2VGW - chain A; structure by X-ray diffraction, 1.86 A resolution.

# Chain A
Molecule: Serine hydroxymethyltransferase
Source organism: Bacillus stearothermophilus
Notes: EC 2.1.2.1
UniProtKB: Q7SIB6 (Q7SIB6_BACST); residue numbers follow UniProt; this construct covers 1-405
Sequence (407 residues; each row starts with the number of its first residue):
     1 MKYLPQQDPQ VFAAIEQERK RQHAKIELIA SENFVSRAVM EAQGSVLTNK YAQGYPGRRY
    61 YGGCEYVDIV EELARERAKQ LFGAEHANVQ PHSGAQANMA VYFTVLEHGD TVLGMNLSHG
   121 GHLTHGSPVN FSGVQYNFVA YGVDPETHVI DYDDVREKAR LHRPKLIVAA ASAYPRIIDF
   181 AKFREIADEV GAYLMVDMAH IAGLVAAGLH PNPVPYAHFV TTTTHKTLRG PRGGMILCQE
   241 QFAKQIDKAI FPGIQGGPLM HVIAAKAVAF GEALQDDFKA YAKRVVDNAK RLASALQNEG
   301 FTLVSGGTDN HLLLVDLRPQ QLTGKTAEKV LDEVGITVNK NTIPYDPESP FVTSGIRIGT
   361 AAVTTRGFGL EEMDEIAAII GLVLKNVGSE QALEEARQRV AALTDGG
Unresolved in the structure: 407
Sequence notes: engineered mutation Gln-53 (Glu in Q7SIB6)
Glycans and other covalent adducts: pyridoxal phosphate (PLP) linked to Lys-226
Residues lining bound ligands:
  - glycine (GLY): Ser-31, Tyr-51, Tyr-61, His-122, Ser-172, His-200, Arg-357
  - glycine / pyridoxal phosphate: Ser-31, Tyr-51, Gln-53, Tyr-61, Ser-93, Gly-94, Ala-95, Asn-98, His-122, His-125, Ala-171, Ser-172, Asp-197, Ala-199, His-200, Thr-223, His-225, Gly-256, Gly-257, Arg-357
  - pyridoxal phosphate (PLP): Tyr-51, Gln-53, Ser-93, Gly-94, Ala-95, Asn-98, His-122, His-125, Ala-171, Ser-172, Asp-197, Ala-199, His-200, Thr-223, His-225, Gly-256, Gly-257
Reported in the primary citation:
  - binding site for pyridoxal phosphate: Tyr-51, Gln-53, His-122, Gly-257
  - conformationally variable residues (side-chain flip): Tyr-51, Tyr-61
  - mutagenesis - E53Q: decreased binding to THF  FTHF
  - mutagenesis - E53Q: abolished catalytic activity (THF-dependent cleavage of l-Ser)
  - mutagenesis - E53Q (1.5-fold): increased catalytic activity on L-allo-Thr
  - catalytic residues: Tyr-61 (proposed by the authors, not directly observed)

# In short
Bound to chain A: glycine and glycine / pyridoxal phosphate. Covalently linked pyridoxal phosphate: at
Lys-226. From the paper: the catalytic residue Tyr-61; E53Q reduces binding to THF  FTHF.
Chain A is Serine hydroxymethyltransferase (Bacillus stearothermophilus); the structure, Crystal structure of
E53QbsSHMT obtained in the presence of glycine and 5-fomyl tetrahydrofolate, was determined by X-ray
diffraction (same publication as 2VGS, 2VGT, 2VGU and 2VGV).
